8HLF - chains A and B; structure by X-ray diffraction, 1.62 A resolution.

== Chain A (and B) ==
Protein: Novel protein with potential Cupin domain
Source organism: Candidatus Pelagibacter ubique HTCC1062
Notes: chain B of this document is another copy of the same molecule, construct and numbering; everything in this record applies to it too
UniProt: Q4FNM4 (Q4FNM4_PELUB); numbering as in UniProt (aligned over 1-130)
Amino-acid sequence (136 residues; each row starts with the number of its first residue):
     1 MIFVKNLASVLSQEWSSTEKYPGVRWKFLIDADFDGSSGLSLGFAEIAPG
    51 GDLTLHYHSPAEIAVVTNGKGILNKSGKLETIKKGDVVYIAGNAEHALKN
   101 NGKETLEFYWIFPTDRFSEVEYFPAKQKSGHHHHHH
Disordered / not traced: 127-136
Construct notes: engineered mutation Ala-64 (Tyr in Q4FNM4); expression tag (131-136)
Metal / ion sites: Mn2+: His-56, His-58, Glu-62, His-96 (together with Dimethylsulfoxonium propionate)
Residues lining bound ligands: Dimethylsulfoxonium propionate (LNI; 3-[dimethyl(oxidanyl)-$L4-sulfanyl]propanoic acid): Tyr-21, Val-24, Trp-26, Ala-45, Leu-53, His-56, His-58, Glu-62, His-96, Trp-110, Phe-112, Phe-117, Tyr-122
From the paper describing this entry:
  - mutagenesis - Y64A: abolished catalytic activity on DMSOP
  - catalytic residues: Tyr-122
  - binding site for Dimethylsulfoxonium propionate: Tyr-21, Trp-26, Phe-108, Trp-110, Phe-117, Tyr-122
  - Mn2+ coordination: His-56, His-58, Glu-62, His-96

== Chain A / chain B interface ==
Pairs across the interface - 73 pairs, chain A then chain B:
  Met-1(A) / Tyr-89(B)  hydrophobic
  Met-1(A) / Ala-91(B)  hydrogen bond (backbone-backbone)
  Ile-2(A) / Leu-73(B)  hydrophobic
  Ile-2(A) / Lys-75(B)
  Ile-2(A) / Ser-76(B)
  Ile-2(A) / Tyr-89(B)
  Ile-2(A) / Ala-94(B)  hydrophobic
  Ile-2(A) / Glu-95(B)
  Phe-3(A) / Val-88(B)
  Phe-3(A) / Tyr-89(B)  hydrogen bond (backbone-backbone)
  Val-4(A) / Leu-73(B)  hydrophobic
  Val-4(A) / Glu-80(B)
  Val-4(A) / Ile-82(B)  hydrophobic
  Val-4(A) / Asp-86(B)
  Val-4(A) / Val-87(B)
  Lys-5(A) / Asp-86(B)
  Lys-5(A) / Val-87(B)  hydrogen bond (backbone-backbone)
  Asn-6(A) / Gly-85(B)
  Asn-6(A) / Asp-86(B)  hydrogen bond
  Ile-30(A) / Ile-63(B)  hydrophobic
  Ile-30(A) / Val-87(B)  hydrophobic
  Ile-30(A) / Tyr-89(B)  hydrophobic
  Ser-37(A) / Tyr-89(B)
  Ser-38(A) / Ala-61(B)
  Ser-38(A) / Tyr-89(B)  hydrogen bond (backbone-side chain)
  Gly-39(A) / Pro-113(B)
  Leu-40(A) / Leu-40(B)  hydrophobic
  Leu-40(A) / Ala-61(B)
  Leu-40(A) / Glu-62(B)
  Leu-40(A) / Ile-63(B)
  Leu-40(A) / Ile-111(B)
  Leu-40(A) / Pro-113(B)  hydrophobic
  Leu-42(A) / Ile-63(B)  hydrophobic
  Ala-61(A) / Ser-38(B)
  Ala-61(A) / Leu-40(B)
  Glu-62(A) / Leu-40(B)
  Ile-63(A) / Ile-30(B)  hydrophobic
  Ile-63(A) / Leu-40(B)
  Ile-63(A) / Leu-42(B)  hydrophobic
  Val-65(A) / Tyr-109(B)  hydrophobic
  Leu-73(A) / Val-4(B)  hydrophobic
  Lys-75(A) / Ile-2(B)
  Ser-76(A) / Ile-2(B)
  Glu-80(A) / Val-4(B)
  Ile-82(A) / Val-4(B)  hydrophobic
  Gly-85(A) / Asn-6(B)
  Gly-85(A) / Tyr-109(B)  hydrogen bond (backbone-side chain)
  Asp-86(A) / Val-4(B)
  Asp-86(A) / Lys-5(B)
  Asp-86(A) / Asn-6(B)  hydrogen bond
  Val-87(A) / Val-4(B)
  Val-87(A) / Lys-5(B)  hydrogen bond (backbone-backbone)
  Val-87(A) / Ile-30(B)  hydrophobic
  Val-87(A) / Tyr-109(B)
  Val-88(A) / Phe-3(B)
  Val-88(A) / Ile-30(B)
  Tyr-89(A) / Met-1(B)
  Tyr-89(A) / Ile-2(B)
  Tyr-89(A) / Phe-3(B)  hydrogen bond (backbone-backbone)
  Tyr-89(A) / Ile-30(B)  hydrophobic
  Tyr-89(A) / Ser-37(B)
  Tyr-89(A) / Ser-38(B)  hydrogen bond (side chain-backbone)
  Ile-90(A) / Met-1(B)
  Ala-91(A) / Met-1(B)  hydrogen bond (backbone-backbone)
  Ala-94(A) / Ile-2(B)  hydrophobic
  Glu-95(A) / Ile-2(B)
  His-96(A) / Ile-2(B)
  Tyr-109(A) / Val-65(B)  hydrophobic
  Tyr-109(A) / Gly-85(B)  hydrogen bond (side chain-backbone)
  Tyr-109(A) / Val-87(B)
  Ile-111(A) / Leu-40(B)
  Pro-113(A) / Gly-39(B)
  Pro-113(A) / Leu-40(B)  hydrophobic
Also at the interface, not in a pair above, chain A (39 interface residues in all): Leu-29, Ser-41, Lys-83, Lys-84, Phe-112
Also at the interface, not in a pair above, chain B (39 interface residues in all): Leu-29, Ser-41, Lys-83, Lys-84, Ile-90, His-96, Phe-112

== In short ==
The chain A/chain B interface involves 39 residues from each chain; the contacts include 12 hydrogen bonds.
Polar pairs include Asn-6(A)/Asp-86(B), Ser-38(A)/Tyr-89(B) and Gly-85(A)/Tyr-109(B). Chain A binds
Dimethylsulfoxonium propionate. The Mn2+ site is built by His-56(A), His-58(A), Glu-62(A) and His-96(A). The
paper reports the catalytic residue Tyr-122(A); Y64A of chain A abolishes catalytic activity on DMSOP.
Chain A and chain B are both Novel protein with potential Cupin domain (Candidatus Pelagibacter ubique
HTCC1062); the structure, Crystal structure of DddK-DMSOP complex, was determined by X-ray diffraction,
deposited together with 8HLE.
